8YJT - chains m and o of the 204 polymer chains in the assembly; structure by electron microscopy, 5.90 A resolution (low resolution: residue-level contacts below are approximate; hydrogen-bond / salt-bridge calls are withheld).

# Chain m
Name: Flagellar motor switch protein FliM
Source organism: Salmonella enterica subsp. enterica serovar Typhimurium str. LT2
UniProtKB: P26418 (FLIM_SALTY); numbering as in UniProt (aligned over 1-334)
Sequence (334 residues; numbered 1 to 334; the number before each row is that of its first residue):
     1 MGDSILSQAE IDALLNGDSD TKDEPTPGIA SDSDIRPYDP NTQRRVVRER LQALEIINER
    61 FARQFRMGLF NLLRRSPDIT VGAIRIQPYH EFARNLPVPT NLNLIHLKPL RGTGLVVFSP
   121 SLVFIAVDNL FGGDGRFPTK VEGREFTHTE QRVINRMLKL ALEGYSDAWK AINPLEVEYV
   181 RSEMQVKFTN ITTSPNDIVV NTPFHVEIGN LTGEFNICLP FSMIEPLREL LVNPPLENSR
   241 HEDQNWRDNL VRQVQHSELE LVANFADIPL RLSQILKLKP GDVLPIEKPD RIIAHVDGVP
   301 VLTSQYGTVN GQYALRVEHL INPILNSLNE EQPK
Not modelled in the structure: 1-33, 323-334

# Chain o
Name: Flagellar motor switch protein FliN
Source organism: Salmonella enterica subsp. enterica serovar Typhimurium str. LT2
UniProtKB: P26419 (FLIN_SALTY); residue numbers follow UniProt; this construct covers 1-137
Sequence (137 residues; each row starts with the number of its first residue):
     1 MSDMNNPSDE NTGALDDLWA DALNEQKATT TKSAADAVFQ QLGGGDVSGA MQDIDLIMDI
    61 PVKLTVELGR TRMTIKELLR LTQGSVVALD GLAGEPLDIL INGYLIAQGE VVVVADKYGV
   121 RITDIITPSE RMRRLSR
Not modelled in the structure: 1-50

# Interface between chain m and chain o
Residue-residue contacts - 12 pairs, chain m then chain o:
  W246(m) with I125(o)
  Q253(m) with R131(o)
  S257(m) with I101(o); N102(o)
  E258(m) with N102(o)
  L259(m) with I60(o); N102(o)
  V296(m) with I60(o)
  V299(m) with P61(o)
  V301(m) with I60(o)
  I321(m) with L56(o)
  N322(m) with L56(o)
Interface residues without a listed pair, chain m (14 interface residues in all): N249, V251, D297, L320
Interface residues without a listed pair, chain o (12 interface residues in all): Q52, I54, D59, Y104, I106

# Overview
The interface between chain m and chain o involves 14 residues on one side and 12 on the other.
Here chain m is Flagellar motor switch protein FliM and chain o is Flagellar motor switch protein FliN, both
from Salmonella enterica subsp. enterica serovar Typhimurium str. LT2. Entry 8YJT (Cryo-EM structure of the
flagellar C ring in the CCW state) was determined by electron microscopy, deposited together with 8WHT, 8WIW,
8WK3, 8WK4, 8WKI, 8WKK and 11 further entries.
